8VOF - chains A and B; structure by X-ray diffraction, 3.00 A resolution.

Chain A:
Name: Isoform 2 of Phosphatidylinositol 4-kinase beta, Phosphatidylinositol 4-kinase beta
Organism: Homo sapiens
Notes: EC 2.7.1.67
Reference sequence: Q9UBF8 (PI4KB_HUMAN), isoform Q9UBF8-2; aligned to UniProt positions 121-367 over residues 121-406 (the alignment contains insertions or deletions, so no single offset holds)
Sequence (529 residues; numbered 117 to 784; 139 numbers in that range are skipped by the numbering (no residue carries them; nothing is unmodelled there); the number before each row is that of its first residue):
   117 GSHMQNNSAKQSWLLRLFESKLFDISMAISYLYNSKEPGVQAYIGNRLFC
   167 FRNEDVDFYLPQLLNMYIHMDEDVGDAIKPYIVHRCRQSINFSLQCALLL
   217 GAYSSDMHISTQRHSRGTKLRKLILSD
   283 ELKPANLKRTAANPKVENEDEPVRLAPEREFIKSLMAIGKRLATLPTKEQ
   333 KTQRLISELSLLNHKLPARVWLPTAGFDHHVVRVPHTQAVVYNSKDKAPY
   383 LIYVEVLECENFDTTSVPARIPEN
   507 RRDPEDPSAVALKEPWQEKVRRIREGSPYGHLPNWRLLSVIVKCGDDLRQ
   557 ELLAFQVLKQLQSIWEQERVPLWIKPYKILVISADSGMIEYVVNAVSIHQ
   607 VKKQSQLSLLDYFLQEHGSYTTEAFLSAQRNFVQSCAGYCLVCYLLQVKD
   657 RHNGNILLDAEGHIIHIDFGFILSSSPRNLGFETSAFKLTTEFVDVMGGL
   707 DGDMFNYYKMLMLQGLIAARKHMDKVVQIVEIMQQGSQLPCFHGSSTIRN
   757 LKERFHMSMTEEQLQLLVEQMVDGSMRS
Disordered / not traced: 117-126, 222-229, 283-305, 507-509, 681-690, 783-784
Construct notes: expression tag (117-120); engineered mutation Ala294 (Ser in Q9UBF8), Tyr374 (Leu in Q9UBF8)
UniProt features mapped onto this chain:
  - modified residue: Ser316 (Phosphoserine)
Residues lining bound ligands: A1ADE (methyl 2-chloro-5-(methyl{(8R)-3-[4-(methylcarbamoyl)phenyl]pyrazolo[1,5-a]pyridine-5-carbonyl}amino)benzoate): Tyr374, Pro381, Tyr382, Leu383, Ile547, Lys549, Leu554, Glu557, Tyr583, Ile595, Glu596, Tyr597, Val598, Ala601, Val602, Ser603, Gly660, Leu663, Ile673, Asp674
What the authors report for this chain:
  - binding site for A1ADE: Tyr374, Lys549, Tyr597, Val598
  - catalytic residues: Lys549 (proposed by the authors, not directly observed)

Chain B:
Name: Ras-related protein Rab-11A
Organism: Homo sapiens
Notes: EC 3.6.5.2
Reference sequence: P62491 (RB11A_HUMAN); residues 1-216 here = UniProt positions 1-216
Sequence (216 residues; each row starts with the number of its first residue):
     1 MGTRDDEYDYLFKVVLIGDSGVGKSNLLSRFTRNEFNLESKSTIGVEFAT
    51 RSIQVDGKTIKAQIWDTAGLERYRAITSAYYRGAVGALLVYDIAKHLTYE
   101 NVERWLKELRDHADSNIVIMLVGNKSDLRHLRAVPTDEARAFAEKNGLSF
   151 IETSALDSTNVEAAFQTILTEIYRIVSQKQMSDRRENDMSPSNNVVPIHV
   201 PPTTENKPKVQCCQNI
Disordered / not traced: 1-7, 69, 180-216
Construct notes: engineered mutation Leu70 (Gln in P62491)
UniProt features mapped onto this chain:
  - motif: Phe36 to Glu47 (Switch 1), Thr67 to Gly86 (Switch 2)
  - binding site (GTP): Ser20, Gly21, Val22, Gly23, Lys24, Ser25, Asn26, Asn37, Leu38, Ser40, Ser42, Thr43, Gly69, Asn124, Lys125, Asp127, Ala155, Leu156
  - binding site (Mg(2+)): Ser25, Thr43, Asp66
  - modified residue: Gly2 (N-acetylglycine), Cys213 (Cysteine methyl ester)
  - lipidation (S-geranylgeranyl cysteine): Cys212, Cys213
  - glycosylation: Arg4 (Microbial infection: N-beta-linked (GlcNAc) arginine)
  - mutagenesis: Lys13 (K13N: Abolishes SH3BP5-mediated guanine nucleotide exchange), Val22 (V22M: Impairs protein folding), Lys24 (K24R: Impairs protein folding and decreases affinity for guanine nucleotides), Ser25 (S25N: Dominant-negative mutant (GDP-bound form). Induces increased number of binucleated cells, indicating defects in cytokinesis. Inhibits the transport of NPC1L1 to the plama membrane ...), Phe36 (F36A: Nearly abolishes SH3BP5-mediated guanine nucleotide exchange), Leu38 (L38A: Decreases SH3BP5-mediated guanine nucleotide exchange; L38P: Nearly abolishes SH3BP5-mediated guanine nucleotide exchange), Ser40 (S40F: Nearly abolishes SH3BP5-mediated guanine nucleotide exchange), Lys41 (K41A: Mildly decreases SH3BP5-mediated guanine nucleotide exchange; K41P: Abolishes SH3BP5-mediated guanine nucleotide exchange), Ile44 (I44A: Abolishes SH3BP5-mediated guanine nucleotide exchange), Arg82 (R82C: Decreases SH3BP5-mediated guanine nucleotide exchange), Ser154 (S154L: Impairs protein folding)
Residues lining bound ligands: GDP (guanosine-5'-diphosphate): Asp19, Ser20, Gly21, Val22, Gly23, Lys24, Ser25, Asn26, Phe36, Asn37, Leu38, Ser40, Lys41, Asp66, Asn124, Lys125, Asp127, Leu128, Ser154, Ala155, Leu156

How chain A and chain B interact:
Residue-residue contacts (22; chain A residue first):
  Gln127(A) with Asn37(B); Leu38(B); Glu39(B)
  Ser128(A) with Phe36(B); Asn37(B), hydrogen bond (backbone-side chain)
  Leu131(A) with Phe36(B), hydrophobic; Leu156(B), hydrophobic
  Phe134(A) with Leu38(B), hydrophobic
  Glu153(A) with Glu39(B); Ser40(B), hydrogen bond (side chain-backbone)
  Gly155(A) with Leu38(B)
  Val156(A) with Leu38(B), hydrophobic
  Ala158(A) with Leu131(B)
  Tyr159(A) with Leu156(B), hydrophobic
  Gly161(A) with Leu131(B)
  Asn162(A) with Leu128(B); Arg129(B); His130(B), hydrogen bond (side chain-backbone); Leu131(B), hydrogen bond (side chain-backbone)
  Phe165(A) with His130(B); Leu131(B), hydrophobic
  Pro196(A) with Leu131(B), hydrophobic
Also at the interface, not in a pair above, chain A (14 interface residues in all): Cys166
Also at the interface, not in a pair above, chain B (11 interface residues in all): Asp127

In short:
14 residues of chain A and 11 residues of chain B are in contact, with 4 hydrogen bonds. Polar contacts
include Ser128(A)-Asn37(B), Glu153(A)-Ser40(B) and Asn162(A)-His130(B). Ligands of chain A: compound A1ADE.
Chain B binds GDP. From the paper: the catalytic residue Lys549(A); a binding site for A1ADE at Tyr374(A),
Lys549(A) and Tyr597(A) among others.
Here chain A is Isoform 2 of Phosphatidylinositol 4-kinase beta, Phosphatidylinositol 4-kinase beta and chain
B is Ras-related protein Rab-11A, both from Homo sapiens. Entry 8VOF (GI targeted CpPI4K inhibitor) was
determined by X-ray diffraction.
